Entry 3RRJ (X-ray diffraction, 2.50 A resolution); this record covers chains A and B.

== Chain A ==
Name: Bifunctional NAD(P)H-hydrate repair enzyme Nnr
Source organism: Thermotoga maritima
UniProt: Q9X024 (NNR_THEMA); residue numbers follow UniProt; this construct covers 1-490
Sequence (502 residues; each row starts with the number of its first residue; numbers below 1 keep their minus sign (Met-11 is residue -11)):
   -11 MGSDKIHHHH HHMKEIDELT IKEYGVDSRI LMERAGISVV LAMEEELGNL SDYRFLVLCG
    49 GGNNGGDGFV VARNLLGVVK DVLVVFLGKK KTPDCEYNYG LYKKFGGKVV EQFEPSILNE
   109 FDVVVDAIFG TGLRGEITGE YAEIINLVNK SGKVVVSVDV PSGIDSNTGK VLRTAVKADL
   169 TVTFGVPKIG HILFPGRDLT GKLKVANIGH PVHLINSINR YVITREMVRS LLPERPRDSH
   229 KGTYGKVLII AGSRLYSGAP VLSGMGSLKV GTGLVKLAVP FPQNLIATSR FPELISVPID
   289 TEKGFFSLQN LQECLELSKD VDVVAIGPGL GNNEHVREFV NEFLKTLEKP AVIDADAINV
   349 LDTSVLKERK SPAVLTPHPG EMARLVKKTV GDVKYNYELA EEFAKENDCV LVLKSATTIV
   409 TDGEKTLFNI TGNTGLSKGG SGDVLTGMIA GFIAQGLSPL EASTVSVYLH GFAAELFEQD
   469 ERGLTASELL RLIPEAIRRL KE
Not modelled in the structure: -11 to 0, 490
Sequence notes: initiating methionine (-11); expression tag (-10 to 0)
Ion coordination: K+: Asn52, Asp114, Phe117, Val146, Val148, Ser150
Small-molecule neighbours: bis(adenosine)-5'-pentaphosphate (AP5): Lys2, Gly50, Asn51, Asn52, Gly53, Ile116, Phe117, Gly118, Thr119, Gly120, Leu121, Arg122, Gly123, Glu124, Ile125, Tyr129
Curated features (UniProtKB/Swiss-Prot):
  - region: Asn51 to Asp55 (NADPHX 1), Gly118 to Glu124 (NADPHX 1), His366 to Arg372 (NADPHX 2)
  - binding site (K(+)): Asn52, Asp114, Ser150
  - binding site ((6S)-NADPHX): Tyr129, Asp147, Gly317, Asp431
  - binding site (ADP): Lys402 to Thr406, Asn421 to Gly430

== Chain B ==
Name: peptide
Source organism: Escherichia coli
Sequence (6 residues; each row starts with the number of its first residue):
     2 AWLFEA

== How chain A and chain B interact ==
Pairs across the interface (14; chain A residue first):
  Arg22(A) with Trp3(B)
  Ser26(A) with Leu4(B); Phe5(B)
  Leu29(A) with Leu4(B), hydrophobic
  Ala30(A) with Phe5(B), hydrophobic
  Glu33(A) with Phe5(B)
  Lys192(A) with Glu6(B)
  Val193(A) with Leu4(B); Phe5(B); Glu6(B), hydrogen bond (backbone-backbone)
  Ala194(A) with Leu4(B); Phe5(B), hydrophobic
  Asn195(A) with Trp3(B), hydrogen bond (side chain-backbone); Leu4(B), hydrogen bond (backbone-backbone)
Other interface residues (no listed pair), chain A (10 interface residues in all): Leu191
Other interface residues (no listed pair), chain B (5 interface residues in all): Ala7

== Overview ==
10 residues of chain A and 5 residues of chain B are in contact; the contacts include 3 hydrogen bonds. Polar
contacts include Asn195(A)-Trp3(B), Val193(A)-Glu6(B) and Asn195(A)-Leu4(B). Chain A binds
bis(adenosine)-5'-pentaphosphate.
Chain A is Bifunctional NAD(P)H-hydrate repair enzyme Nnr (Thermotoga maritima) and chain B is peptide
(Escherichia coli); the structure, Crystal structure of tm0922, a fusion of a domain of unknown function and
ADP/ATP-dependent NAD(P)H-hydrate dehydratase ..., was determined by X-ray diffraction together with 3RRE,
3RRF, 3RS8, 3RS9, 3RSF, 3RSG and 12 further entries from the same study.
